Entry 7JGC (electron microscopy, 3.40 A resolution); this record covers chains a and d of the 12 polymer chains in the assembly.

== Chain a ==
Molecule: ATP synthase subunit a
Source organism: Mycolicibacterium smegmatis
UniProt: A0R206 (A0R206_MYCS2); numbering as in UniProt (aligned over 1-252)
Sequence (252 residues; numbered 1 to 252; the number before each row is that of its first residue):
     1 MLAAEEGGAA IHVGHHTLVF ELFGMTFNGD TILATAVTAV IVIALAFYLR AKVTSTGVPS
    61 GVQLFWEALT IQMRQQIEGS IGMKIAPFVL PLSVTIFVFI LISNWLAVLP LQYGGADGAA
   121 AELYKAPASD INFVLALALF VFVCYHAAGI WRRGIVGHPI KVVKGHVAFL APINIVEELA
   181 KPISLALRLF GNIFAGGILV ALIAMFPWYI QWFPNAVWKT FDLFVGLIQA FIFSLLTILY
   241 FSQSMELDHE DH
Unresolved in the structure: 1-30, 114-122, 247-252
Small-molecule neighbours:
  - Bedaquiline (BQ1), molecule 1: F169, P172, I173, V176
  - Bedaquiline (BQ1), molecule 2: F213, V217, F221

== Chain d ==
Molecule: ATP synthase subunit b-delta
Source organism: Mycolicibacterium smegmatis
UniProt: A0R203 (ATPFD_MYCS2); residue numbers follow UniProt; this construct covers 1-445
Sequence (445 residues; row label = number of the first residue in the row):
     1 MSIFIGQLIG FAVIAFIIVK WVVPPVRTLM RNQQEAVRAA LAESAEAAKK LADADAMHAK
    61 ALADAKAESE KVTEEAKQDS ERIAAQLSEQ AGSEAERIKA QGAQQIQLMR QQLIRQLRTG
   121 LGAEAVNKAA EIVRAHVADP QAQSATVDRF LSELEQMAPS SVVIDTAATS RLRAASRQSL
   181 AALVEKFDSV AGGLDADGLT NLADELASVA KLLLSETALN KHLAEPTDDS APKVRLLERL
   241 LSDKVSATTL DLLRTAVSNR WSTESNLIDA VEHTARLALL KRAEIAGEVD EVEEQLFRFG
   301 RVLDAEPRLS ALLSDYTTPA EGRVALLDKA LTGRPGVNQT AAALLSQTVG LLRGERADEA
   361 VIDLAELAVS RRGEVVAHVS AAAELSDAQR TRLTEVLSRI YGRPVSVQLH VDPELLGGLS
   421 ITVGDEVIDG SIASRLAAAQ TGLPD
Unresolved in the structure: 41-445

== How chain a and chain d interact ==
Residue-residue contacts - 24 pairs, chain a then chain d:
  G57(a) - V37(d)
  V58(a) - Q34(d)
  V58(a) - R38(d)
  P59(a) - Q34(d)  hydrogen bond (backbone-side chain)
  P59(a) - V37(d)
  L64(a) - M30(d)  hydrophobic
  P110(a) - Q7(d)
  P110(a) - F11(d)  hydrophobic
  Q112(a) - F4(d)
  Q112(a) - Q7(d)  hydrogen bond
  Y113(a) - I3(d)
  A204(a) - I3(d)
  W208(a) - S2(d)
  W208(a) - G6(d)
  W208(a) - I9(d)  hydrophobic
  Q211(a) - I3(d)  hydrogen bond (side chain-backbone)
  W212(a) - G6(d)
  W212(a) - I9(d)  hydrophobic
  W212(a) - G10(d)
  N215(a) - Q7(d)  hydrogen bond
  A216(a) - G10(d)
  A216(a) - V13(d)  hydrophobic
  K219(a) - Q7(d)  hydrogen bond
  T220(a) - I14(d)
Also at the interface, not in a pair above, chain a (19 interface residues in all): T56, G61, V108, L109
Also at the interface, not in a pair above, chain d (19 interface residues in all): M1, I5, L8, I17, A40

== Summary ==
Chain a and chain d each contribute 19 residues to their interface; the contacts include 5 hydrogen bonds.
Polar pairs include P59(a)-Q34(d), Q112(a)-Q7(d) and Q211(a)-I3(d). Bound to chain a: Bedaquiline.
Chain a is ATP synthase subunit a and chain d is ATP synthase subunit b-delta, both from Mycolicibacterium
smegmatis; the structure, Cryo-EM structure of bedaquiline-saturated Mycobacterium smegmatis ATP synthase FO
region, was determined by electron microscopy (same publication as 7JG5, 7JG6, 7JG7, 7JG8, 7JG9, 7JGA and
7JGB).
